Entry 8XX3 (electron microscopy, 3.38 A resolution); this record covers chains B and G of the 7 polymer chains in the assembly.

# Chain B
Name: Guanine nucleotide-binding protein G(I)/G(S)/G(T) subunit beta-1
Organism: Homo sapiens
UniProt: P62873 (GBB1_HUMAN); numbering as in UniProt (aligned over 3-340)
Amino-acid sequence (350 residues; numbered -9 to 340; the number before each row is that of its first residue; numbers below 1 keep their minus sign (Met-9 is residue -9)):
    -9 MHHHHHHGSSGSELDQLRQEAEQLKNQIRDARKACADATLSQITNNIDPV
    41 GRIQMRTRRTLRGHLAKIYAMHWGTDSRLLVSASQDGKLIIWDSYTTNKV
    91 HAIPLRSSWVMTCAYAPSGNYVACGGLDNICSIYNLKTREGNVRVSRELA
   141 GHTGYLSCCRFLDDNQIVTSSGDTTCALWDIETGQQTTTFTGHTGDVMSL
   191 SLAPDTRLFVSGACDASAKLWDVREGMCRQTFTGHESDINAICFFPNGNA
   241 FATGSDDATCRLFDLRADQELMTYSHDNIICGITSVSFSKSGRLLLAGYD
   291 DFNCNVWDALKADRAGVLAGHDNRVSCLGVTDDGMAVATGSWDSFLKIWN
Unresolved in the structure: -9 to 4
Cystine bridges: Cys103-Cys114
Sequence notes: initiating methionine (-9); expression tag (-8 to 2)
Swiss-Prot annotation at these positions:
  - modified residue: His266 (Phosphohistidine)

# Chain G
Name: Guanine nucleotide-binding protein G(I)/G(S)/G(O) subunit gamma-2
Organism: Homo sapiens
UniProt: P59768 (GBG2_HUMAN); residues 1-71 here = UniProt positions 1-71
Amino-acid sequence (71 residues; numbered 1 to 71; the number before each row is that of its first residue):
     1 MASNNTASIAQARKLVEQLKMEANIDRIKVSKAAADLMAYCEAHAKEDPL
    51 LTPVPASENPFREKKFFCAIL
Unresolved in the structure: 1-8, 62-71
Swiss-Prot annotation at these positions:
  - modified residue: Ala2 (N-acetylalanine), Cys68 (Cysteine methyl ester)
  - lipidation: Cys68 (S-geranylgeranyl cysteine)

# Interface between chain B and chain G
Residue-residue contacts - 78 pairs, chain B then chain G:
  Leu7(B) - Ala12(G)  hydrophobic
  Leu7(B) - Val16(G)
  Arg8(B) - Ala12(G)
  Glu10(B) - Val16(G)
  Ala11(B) - Val16(G)  hydrophobic
  Ala11(B) - Leu19(G)
  Leu14(B) - Val16(G)
  Leu14(B) - Leu19(G)  hydrophobic
  Leu14(B) - Lys20(G)
  Lys15(B) - Leu19(G)
  Ile18(B) - Ala23(G)  hydrophobic
  Ile18(B) - Arg27(G)
  Ala21(B) - Arg27(G)
  Ala24(B) - Lys29(G)  hydrogen bond (backbone-side chain)
  Cys25(B) - Arg27(G)
  Cys25(B) - Lys29(G)
  Cys25(B) - Val30(G)
  Ala26(B) - Val30(G)  hydrophobic
  Asp27(B) - Lys29(G)
  Asp27(B) - Val30(G)
  Ala28(B) - Val30(G)
  Leu30(B) - Ala34(G)  hydrophobic
  Ile33(B) - Ser31(G)
  Ile33(B) - Ala34(G)  hydrophobic
  Ile33(B) - Met38(G)  hydrophobic
  Thr34(B) - Met38(G)
  Ile37(B) - Met38(G)  hydrophobic
  Val40(B) - Leu51(G)  hydrophobic
  Ile43(B) - Leu50(G)
  Ile43(B) - Leu51(G)
  Met45(B) - Leu50(G)  hydrophobic
  Arg48(B) - Asn59(G)
  Arg48(B) - Phe61(G)
  Arg49(B) - Pro60(G)  hydrogen bond (side chain-backbone)
  Arg49(B) - Phe61(G)
  Ser84(B) - Phe61(G)
  Tyr85(B) - Pro60(G)
  Tyr85(B) - Phe61(G)  hydrophobic
  Cys218(B) - Glu22(G)
  Arg219(B) - Ile25(G)
  Gln220(B) - Glu22(G)
  Gln220(B) - Ile25(G)
  Thr221(B) - Glu22(G)
  Phe235(B) - Tyr40(G)  hydrophobic
  Pro236(B) - Tyr40(G)
  Asn237(B) - Tyr40(G)
  Ala240(B) - Leu37(G)  hydrophobic
  Asp254(B) - Ala33(G)
  Asp254(B) - Leu37(G)
  Arg256(B) - Arg27(G)
  Arg256(B) - Ile28(G)
  Arg256(B) - Asp36(G)  salt bridge
  Ala257(B) - Ile28(G)
  Ala257(B) - Val30(G)  hydrophobic
  Asp258(B) - Ile25(G)
  Asp258(B) - Arg27(G)  salt bridge
  Leu261(B) - Leu37(G)  hydrophobic
  Ser279(B) - Asp48(G)  hydrogen bond
  Lys280(B) - Glu47(G)
  Ser281(B) - Tyr40(G)
  Ser281(B) - Cys41(G)  hydrogen bond (side chain-backbone)
  Ser281(B) - His44(G)  hydrogen bond (side chain-backbone)
  Ser281(B) - Ala45(G)
  Ser281(B) - Asp48(G)
  Gly282(B) - Cys41(G)
  Arg283(B) - Cys41(G)
  Arg283(B) - Leu51(G)
  Leu284(B) - Leu51(G)  hydrophobic
  Leu300(B) - Met38(G)  hydrophobic
  Leu300(B) - Cys41(G)  hydrophobic
  Asp323(B) - Pro49(G)
  Gly324(B) - Pro49(G)
  Gly324(B) - Leu50(G)
  Met325(B) - Pro49(G)  hydrophobic
  Met325(B) - Pro60(G)  hydrophobic
  Ala326(B) - Phe61(G)  hydrophobic
  Val327(B) - Leu50(G)  hydrophobic
  Asn340(B) - Asn59(G)  hydrogen bond
Also at the interface, not in a pair above, chain B (57 interface residues in all): Ser67, Thr181, Met217, Leu252, Gln259, Val320, Ile338
Also at the interface, not in a pair above, chain G (35 interface residues in all): Ile9, Gln18, Met21, Asp26, Val54, Glu58

# Overview
57 residues of chain B and 35 residues of chain G are in contact; the contacts include 6 hydrogen bonds and 2
salt bridges. Among the polar pairs are Arg256(B)-Asp36(G), Asp258(B)-Arg27(G) and Ala24(B)-Lys29(G).
Here chain B is Guanine nucleotide-binding protein G(I)/G(S)/G(T) subunit beta-1 and chain G is Guanine
nucleotide-binding protein G(I)/G(S)/G(O) subunit gamma-2, both from Homo sapiens. Entry 8XX3 (Structure of
CXCR2 bound to CXCL3 (CXCR2-CXCL3-Go Full map)) was determined by electron microscopy (same publication as
8XVU, 8XWA, 8XWF, 8XWM, 8XWN, 8XWS and 6 further entries).
